PDB entry 5L6M | X-ray diffraction, 1.90 A resolution | chains C and G of the 8 polymer chains in the assembly

# Chain C (and G)
Name: Ribonuclease VapC
Organism: Caulobacter crescentus (strain ATCC 19089 / CB15)
Notes: EC 3.1.-.-; chain G of this document is another copy of the same molecule, construct and numbering; everything in this record applies to it too
Reference sequence: Q9AC35 (Q9AC35_CAUCR); residue numbers follow UniProt; this construct covers 1-128
Chain sequence (128 residues; each row starts with the number of its first residue):
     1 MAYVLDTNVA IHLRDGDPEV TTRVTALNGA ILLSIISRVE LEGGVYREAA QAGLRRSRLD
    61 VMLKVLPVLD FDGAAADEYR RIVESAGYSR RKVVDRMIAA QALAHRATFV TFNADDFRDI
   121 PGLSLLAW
Not modelled in the structure: 1
Residues lining bound ligands: malonate ion (MLI): T7, I11, R14, E40, L41, G44, R47

# How chain C and chain G interact
Residue-residue contacts (7):
  Y46(C) - G53(G)
  Y46(C) - R56(G)
  A49(C) - A49(G)
  A49(C) - A50(G)
  A50(C) - A49(G)
  G53(C) - Y46(G)
  R56(C) - Y46(G)
Interface residues without a listed pair, chain C (6 interface residues in all): A52
Interface residues without a listed pair, chain G (6 interface residues in all): A52

# Summary
Chain C and chain G each contribute 6 residues to their interface. Chain C binds malonate ion.
Both chains are Ribonuclease VapC (Caulobacter crescentus (strain ATCC 19089 / CB15)). Entry 5L6M (Structure
of Caulobacter crescentus VapBC1 (VapB1deltaC:VapC1 form)) was determined by X-ray diffraction (same
publication as 5K8J and 5L6L).
